Entry 3G71 (X-ray diffraction, 2.85 A resolution); this record covers chains 0 and B of the 31 polymer chains in the assembly.

Chain 0:
Molecule: 23S ribosomal RNA
Organism: Haloarcula marismortui
Sequence (2923 nucleotides; numbered 1 to 2923; the number before each row is that of its first residue):
     1 GUUGGCUACU AUGCCAGCUG GUGGAUUGCU CGGCUCAGGC GCUGAUGAAG GACGUGCCAA
    61 GCUGCGAUAA GCUGUGGGGA GCCGCACGGA GGCGAAGAAC CACAGAUUUC CGAAUGAGAA
   121 UCUCUCUAAC AAUUGCUUCG CGCAAUGAGG AACCCCGAGA ACUGAAACAU CUCAGUAUCG
   181 GGAGGAACAG AAAACGCAAC GUGAUGUCGU UAGUAACCGC GAGUGAACGC GAUACAGCCC
   241 AAACCGAAGC CCUCACGGGC AAUGUGGUGU CAGGGCUACC UCUCAUCAGC CGACCGUCUU
   301 CACGAAGUCU CUUGGAAUAG AGCGUGAUAC AGGGUGACAA CCCCGUACUG AAGACCAGUA
   361 CGCUGUGCGG UAGUGCCAGA GUAGCGGGGG UUGGAUAUCC CUCGCGAAUA ACGCAGGCAU
   421 CGACUGCGAA GGCUAAACAC AACCUGAGAC CGAUAGUGAA CAAGUAGUGU GAACGAACGC
   481 UGCAAAGUAC CCUCAGAAGG GAGGCGAAAU AGAGCAUGAA AUCAGUUGGC GAUCGAGCGA
   541 CAGGGCAUAC AAGGUCCCUU GACGAAUGAC CGAGACGCGA GUCUCCAGUA AGACUCACGG
   601 GAAGCCGAUG UUCUGUCGUA CGUUUUGAAA AACGAGCCAG GGAGUGUGUC UGUAUGGCAA
   661 GUCUAACCGG AGUAUCCGGG GAGGCACAGG GAAACCGACA UGGCCGCAGG GCUUUGCCCG
   721 AGGGCCGCCG UCUUCAAGGG CGGGGAGCCA UGUGGACACG ACCCGAAUCC GGACGAUCUA
   781 CGCAUGGACA AGAUGAAGCG UGCCGAAAGG CACGUGGAAG UCUGUUAGAG UUGGUGUCCU
   841 ACAAUACCCU CUCGUGAUCU AUGUGUAGGG GUGAAAGGCC CAUCGAGUCC GGCAACAGCU
   901 GGUUCCAAUC GAAACAUGUC GAAGCAUGAC CUCCGCCGAG GUAGUCUGUG AGGUAGAGCG
   961 ACCGAUUGGU GUGUCCGCCU CCGAGAGGAG UCGGCACACC UGUCAAACUC CAAACUUACA
  1021 GACGCUGUUU GACGCGGGGA UUCCGGUGCG CGGGGUAAGC CUGUGUACCA GGAGGGGAAC
  1081 AACCCAGAGA UAGGUUAAGG UCCCCAAGUG UGGAUUAAGU GUAAUCCUCU GAAGGUGGUC
  1141 UCGAGCCCUA GACAGCCGGG AGGUGAGCUU AGAAGCAGCU ACCCUCUAAG AAAAGCGUAA
  1201 CAGCUUACCG GCCGAGGUUU GAGGCGCCCA AAAUGAUCGG GACUCAAAUC CACCACCGAG
  1261 ACCUGUCCGU ACCACUCAUA CUGGUAAUCG AGUAGAUUGG CGCUCUAAUU GGAUGGAAGC
  1321 AGGGGCGAGA GCUCCUGUGG ACCGAUUAGU GACGAAAAUC CUGGCCAUAG UAGCAGCGAU
  1381 AGUCGGGUGA GAACCCCGAC GGCCUAAUGG AUAAGGGUUC CUCAGCACUG CUGAUCAGCU
  1441 GAGGGUUAGC CGGUCCUAAG UCUCACCGCA ACUCGACUGA GACGAAAUGG GAAACAGGUU
  1501 AAUAUUCCUG UGCCAUCAUG CAGUGAAAGU UGACGCCCUG GGGUCGAUCA CGCCGGGCAU
  1561 UCGCCCGGUC GAACCGUCCA ACUCCGUGGA AGCCGUAAUG GCAGGAAGCG GACGAACGGC
  1621 GGCAUAGGGA AACGUGAUUC AACCUGGGGC CCAUGAAAAG ACGAGCAUGA UGUCCGUACC
  1681 GAGAACCGAC ACAGGUGUCC AUGGCGGCGA AAGCCAAGGC CUGUCGGGAG CAACCAACGU
  1741 UAGGGAAUUC GGCAAGUUAG UCCCGUACCU UCGGAAGAAG GGAUGCCUGC UCCGGAACGG
  1801 AGCAGGUCGC AGUGACUCGG AAGCUCGGAC UGUCUAGUAA CAACAUAGGU GACCGCAAAU
  1861 CCGCAAGGAC UCGUACGGUC ACUGAAUCCU GCCCAGUGCA GGUAUCUGAA CACCUCGUAC
  1921 AAGAGGACGA AGGACCUGUC AACGGCGGGG GUAACUAUGA CCCUCUUAAG GUAGCGUAGU
  1981 ACCUUGCCGC AUCAGUAGCG GCUUGCAUGA AUGGAUUAAC CAGAGCUUCA CUGUCCCAAC
  2041 GUUGGGCCCG GUGAACUGUA CAUUCCAGUG CGGAGUCUGG AGACACCCAG GGGGAAGCGA
  2101 AGACCCUAUG GAGCUUUACU GCAGGCUGUC GCUGAGACGU GGUCGCCGAU GUGCAGCAUA
  2161 GGUAGGAGUC GUUACAGAGG UACCCGCGCU AGCGGGCCAC CCAGACAACA GUGAAAUACU
  2221 ACCCGUCGGU GACUGCGACU CUCACUCCGG GAGGAGGACA CCGAUAGCCG GGCAGUUUGA
  2281 CUGGGGCGGU ACGCGCUCGA AAAGAUAUCG AGCGCGCCCU AUGGUCAUCU CAGCCGGGAC
  2341 AGAGACCCGG CGAAGAGUGC AAGAGCAAAA GAUGACUUGA CAGUGUUCUU CCCAACGAGG
  2401 AACGCUGACG CGAAAGCGUG GUCUAGCGAA CCAAUUAGCC UGCUUGAUGC GGGCAAUUGA
  2461 UGACAGAAAA GCUACCCUAG GGAUAACAGA GUCGUCACUC GCAAGAGCAC AUAUCGACCG
  2521 AGUGGCUUGC UACCUCGAUG UCGGUUCCCU CCAUCCUGCC CGUGCAGAAG CGGGCAAGGG
  2581 UGAGGUUGUU CGCCUAUUAA AGGAGGUCGU GAGCUGGGUU UAGACCGUCG UGAGACAGGU
  2641 CGGCUGCUAU CUACUGGGUG UGUAAUGGUG UCUGACAAGA ACGACCGUAU AGUACGAGAG
  2701 GAACUACGGU UGGUGGCCAC UGGUGUACCG GUUGUUCGAG AGAGCACGUG CCGGGUAGCC
  2761 ACGCCACACG GGGUAAGAGC UGAACGCAUC UAAGCUCGAA ACCCACUUGG AAAAGAGACA
  2821 CCGCCGAGGU CCCGCGUACA AGACGCGGUC GAUAGACUCG GGGUGUGCGC GUCGAGGUAA
  2881 CGAGACGUUA AGCCCACGAG CACUAACAGA CCAAAGCCAU CAU
Not modelled in the structure: 1-9, 126-127, 715, 971-998, 1560, 1952-1963, 2137-2236, 2339-2343, 2665-2666, 2915-2923
Modified residues: 1MA (6-hydro-1-methyladenosine-5'-monophosphate) at position 628, OMU (o2'-methyluridine 5'-monophosphate) at position 2587, OMG (o2'-methylguanosine-5'-monophosphate) at position 2588, UR3 (3-methyluridine-5'-monophoshate) at position 2619, PSU (pseudouridine-5'-monophosphate) at position 2621
Metal / ion sites: Na+ site 1 near U12 (its only coordinating residue here); Mg2+ site 1 near G28 (its only coordinating residue here); Na+ site 2: C40, G41, C443; Na+ site 3 near G56 (its only coordinating residue here); Sr2+ site 1 near A86 (its only coordinating residue here); Na+ site 4 near U108 (its only coordinating residue here); Mg2+ site 2 near U115 (its only coordinating residue here); Na+ site 5: C130, U146; Na+ site 6: C141, G142; Mg2+ site 3: C162, U2276; K+ site 1: C162, U163, U172; Mg2+ site 4: G164, A167, C168; 55 more Na+ sites not listed; 70 more Mg2+ sites not listed; 30 more Sr2+ sites not listed; 1 more K+ sites not listed
Ligand contacts: Bruceantin (WIN; methyl (5beta,7alpha,9beta,10alpha,11alpha,12alpha,13beta,15alpha)-15-{[(2E)-3,4-dimethylpent-2-enoyl]oxy}-3,11,12-trihydroxy-2,16-dioxo-13,20-epoxypicras-3-en-21-oate): G2099, A2100, G2102, A2103, G2482, A2486, C2487, U2535, A2538, U2539, G2540, U2541

Chain B:
Name: 50S ribosomal protein L3P
Organism: Haloarcula marismortui
Reference sequence: P20279 (RL3_HALMA); residues 1-337 here correspond to UniProt positions 2-338 (UniProt number = residue number + 1)
Sequence (337 residues; numbered 1 to 337; the number before each row is that of its first residue):
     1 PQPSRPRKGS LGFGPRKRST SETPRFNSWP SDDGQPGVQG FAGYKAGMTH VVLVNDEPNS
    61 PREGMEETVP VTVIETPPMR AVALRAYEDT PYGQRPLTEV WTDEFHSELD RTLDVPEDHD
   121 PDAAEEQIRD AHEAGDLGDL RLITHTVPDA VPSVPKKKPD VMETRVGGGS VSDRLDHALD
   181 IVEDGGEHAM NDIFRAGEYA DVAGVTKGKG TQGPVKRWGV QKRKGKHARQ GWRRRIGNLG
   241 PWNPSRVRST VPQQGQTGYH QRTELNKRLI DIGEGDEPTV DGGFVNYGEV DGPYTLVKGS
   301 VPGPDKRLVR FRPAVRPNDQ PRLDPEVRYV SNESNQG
Metal / ion sites: Sr2+: Gln230 (shared with G836(0), U2615(0) of chain 0); Na+ near Gln230 (its only coordinating residue here); Mg2+: Asn335 (shared with A2757(0) of chain 0)

Interface between chain 0 and chain B:
Pairs across the interface (339; chain 0 residue first):
  U835(0) - Lys226(B)  phosphate contact
  U835(0) - Arg229(B)  salt bridge to the phosphate
  U835(0) - Gln230(B)  hydrogen bond to the phosphate
  G836(0) - Arg229(B)  phosphate contact
  G836(0) - Gln230(B)  phosphate contact
  U837(0) - Gln230(B)  phosphate contact
  U1234(0) - Pro244(B)  base contact
  U1234(0) - Arg246(B)  hydrogen bond to the base
  U1234(0) - Arg248(B)  hydrogen bond to the sugar
  A1732(0) - Thr211(B)  hydrogen bond to the sugar
  A1732(0) - Gln212(B)  hydrogen bond to the sugar
  A1733(0) - Thr211(B)  sugar contact
  A1733(0) - Gln212(B)  sugar contact
  A1733(0) - Gly213(B)  hydrogen bond to the phosphate
  A1733(0) - Gln254(B)  sugar contact
  C1734(0) - Gly213(B)  phosphate contact
  C1734(0) - Arg234(B)  salt bridge to the phosphate
  C1734(0) - Arg235(B)  hydrogen bond to the sugar
  C1735(0) - Gly231(B)  sugar contact
  C1735(0) - Trp232(B)  phosphate contact
  C1735(0) - Arg233(B)  hydrogen bond to the phosphate
  C1735(0) - Arg234(B)  hydrogen bond to the phosphate
  C1735(0) - Arg235(B)  phosphate contact
  A1736(0) - Gly231(B)  phosphate contact
  A1736(0) - Arg233(B)  salt bridge to the phosphate
  C1750(0) - Lys226(B)  base contact
  G1751(0) - Lys226(B)  hydrogen bond to the base
  C1753(0) - Lys226(B)  sugar contact
  C1753(0) - Arg229(B)  hydrogen bond to the base
  A1754(0) - Arg229(B)  hydrogen bond to the sugar
  U2034(0) - Gly225(B)  hydrogen bond to the phosphate
  C2035(0) - Lys224(B)  phosphate contact
  C2035(0) - Gly225(B)  hydrogen bond to the phosphate
  C2036(0) - Lys224(B)  salt bridge to the phosphate
  C2037(0) - Lys224(B)  hydrogen bond to the phosphate
  A2038(0) - Gln221(B)  phosphate contact
  A2038(0) - Lys222(B)  hydrogen bond to the phosphate
  A2038(0) - Lys224(B)  salt bridge to the phosphate
  A2039(0) - Val215(B)  phosphate contact
  A2039(0) - Lys222(B)  phosphate contact
  A2039(0) - Arg234(B)  salt bridge to the phosphate
  C2065(0) - Arg246(B)  hydrogen bond to the phosphate
  C2066(0) - Pro244(B)  phosphate contact
  C2066(0) - Arg246(B)  salt bridge to the phosphate
  G2073(0) - Asn243(B)  base contact
  A2089(0) - Gln254(B)  base contact
  G2090(0) - Gln253(B)  hydrogen bond to the base
  G2090(0) - Gln254(B)  hydrogen bond to the sugar
  G2091(0) - Arg235(B)  salt bridge to the phosphate
  G2091(0) - Leu239(B)  base contact
  G2091(0) - Gln253(B)  hydrogen bond to the base
  G2092(0) - Trp232(B)  hydrogen bond to the phosphate
  G2092(0) - Arg235(B)  salt bridge to the phosphate
  G2092(0) - Leu239(B)  sugar contact
  G2093(0) - Asn238(B)  phosphate contact
  G2093(0) - Leu239(B)  hydrogen bond to the phosphate
  G2093(0) - Gly240(B)  sugar contact
  G2093(0) - Pro241(B)  hydrogen bond to the sugar
  G2093(0) - Trp242(B)  hydrogen bond to the sugar
  G2093(0) - Pro244(B)  sugar contact
  G2093(0) - Ser245(B)  hydrogen bond to the base
  G2093(0) - Arg246(B)  base contact
  G2093(0) - Val247(B)  base contact
  G2094(0) - Trp242(B)  sugar contact
  G2094(0) - Ser245(B)  sugar contact
  A2096(0) - Trp242(B)  sugar contact
  G2544(0) - His227(B)  base contact
  U2545(0) - Gln2(B)  hydrogen bond to the phosphate
  U2546(0) - Gln2(B)  base contact
  U2546(0) - Gln221(B)  sugar contact
  U2546(0) - Ile236(B)  sugar contact
  U2546(0) - Gly237(B)  hydrogen bond to the sugar
  U2546(0) - Asn238(B)  base contact
  C2547(0) - Gln2(B)  hydrogen bond to the base
  C2547(0) - Arg5(B)  salt bridge to the phosphate
  C2547(0) - Lys8(B)  phosphate contact
  C2547(0) - Val220(B)  phosphate contact
  C2547(0) - Gln221(B)  hydrogen bond to the phosphate
  C2547(0) - Ile236(B)  sugar contact
  C2547(0) - Asn238(B)  hydrogen bond to the base
  C2547(0) - Pro252(B)  phosphate contact
  C2548(0) - Arg5(B)  salt bridge to the phosphate
  C2548(0) - Arg7(B)  hydrogen bond to the phosphate
  C2548(0) - Lys8(B)  hydrogen bond to the phosphate
  C2548(0) - Pro241(B)  base contact
  C2548(0) - Arg248(B)  sugar contact
  C2548(0) - Thr250(B)  hydrogen bond to the sugar
  C2548(0) - Val251(B)  sugar contact
  C2548(0) - Pro252(B)  sugar contact
  C2549(0) - Arg7(B)  salt bridge to the phosphate
  C2549(0) - Arg248(B)  hydrogen bond to the sugar
  C2549(0) - Thr250(B)  sugar contact
  G2580(0) - Pro6(B)  phosphate contact
  U2581(0) - Ser4(B)  phosphate contact
  U2581(0) - Arg5(B)  phosphate contact
  U2581(0) - Pro6(B)  phosphate contact
  G2582(0) - Pro3(B)  phosphate contact
  G2582(0) - Ser4(B)  hydrogen bond to the phosphate
  A2583(0) - Pro3(B)  phosphate contact
  C2591(0) - Pro1(B)  phosphate contact
  G2606(0) - Pro241(B)  base contact
  G2606(0) - Asn243(B)  hydrogen bond to the sugar
  U2607(0) - Trp242(B)  stacking on the base
  U2607(0) - Asn243(B)  hydrogen bond to the phosphate
  G2609(0) - Gln2(B)  base contact
  G2609(0) - Asn238(B)  base contact
  G2609(0) - Gly240(B)  base contact
  G2609(0) - Pro241(B)  sugar contact
  G2609(0) - Trp242(B)  hydrogen bond to the sugar
  U2610(0) - Asn238(B)  hydrogen bond to the sugar
  U2610(0) - Trp242(B)  phosphate contact
  G2613(0) - Arg223(B)  hydrogen bond to the sugar
  G2613(0) - Trp232(B)  sugar contact
  G2613(0) - Gly237(B)  base contact
  C2614(0) - Arg223(B)  hydrogen bond to the sugar
  C2614(0) - His227(B)  hydrogen bond to the sugar
  C2614(0) - Gln230(B)  phosphate contact
  C2614(0) - Trp232(B)  sugar contact
  U2615(0) - Lys226(B)  phosphate contact
  U2615(0) - His227(B)  hydrogen bond to the sugar
  U2615(0) - Gln230(B)  phosphate contact
  G2616(0) - Lys226(B)  salt bridge to the phosphate
  A2653(0) - Arg246(B)  sugar contact
  A2653(0) - Val247(B)  hydrogen bond to the sugar
  C2654(0) - Val247(B)  sugar contact
  C2654(0) - Arg248(B)  sugar contact
  C2654(0) - Ser249(B)  phosphate contact
  C2654(0) - Gln253(B)  hydrogen bond to the sugar
  U2655(0) - Arg217(B)  hydrogen bond to the sugar
  U2655(0) - Ser249(B)  phosphate contact
  U2655(0) - Gln253(B)  hydrogen bond to the sugar
  U2655(0) - Gln254(B)  hydrogen bond to the sugar
  G2656(0) - Pro15(B)  phosphate contact
  G2656(0) - Arg16(B)  hydrogen bond to the phosphate
  G2656(0) - Lys17(B)  phosphate contact
  G2656(0) - Arg217(B)  salt bridge to the phosphate
  G2656(0) - Gly255(B)  sugar contact
  G2656(0) - Gln256(B)  hydrogen bond to the sugar
  G2657(0) - Lys17(B)  phosphate contact
  G2657(0) - Arg18(B)  hydrogen bond to the phosphate
  G2658(0) - Arg18(B)  salt bridge to the phosphate
  G2668(0) - Asp114(B)  hydrogen bond to the base
  U2669(0) - Thr112(B)  hydrogen bond to the sugar
  U2669(0) - Leu113(B)  sugar contact
  U2669(0) - Asp114(B)  sugar contact
  G2670(0) - Arg85(B)  base contact
  G2670(0) - Glu99(B)  base contact
  G2670(0) - Thr112(B)  sugar contact
  G2670(0) - Leu113(B)  sugar contact
  G2670(0) - Val161(B)  sugar contact
  U2671(0) - Arg25(B)  salt bridge to the phosphate
  U2671(0) - Arg85(B)  hydrogen bond to the base
  U2671(0) - Ile143(B)  sugar contact
  U2671(0) - Val161(B)  phosphate contact
  U2671(0) - Met162(B)  phosphate contact
  U2671(0) - Glu163(B)  hydrogen bond to the sugar
  C2672(0) - Arg25(B)  salt bridge to the phosphate
  C2672(0) - Arg85(B)  sugar contact
  C2672(0) - Tyr87(B)  hydrogen bond to the sugar
  C2672(0) - Pro96(B)  sugar contact
  C2672(0) - Arg141(B)  hydrogen bond to the phosphate
  C2672(0) - Met162(B)  phosphate contact
  C2672(0) - Glu163(B)  hydrogen bond to the phosphate
  U2673(0) - Tyr87(B)  sugar contact
  U2673(0) - Gln94(B)  hydrogen bond to the sugar
  U2673(0) - Arg141(B)  salt bridge to the phosphate
  G2674(0) - Tyr92(B)  sugar contact
  G2674(0) - Gly93(B)  phosphate contact
  G2674(0) - Gln94(B)  hydrogen bond to the phosphate
  A2678(0) - Leu11(B)  hydrogen bond to the sugar
  A2678(0) - Gly12(B)  base contact
  G2679(0) - Leu11(B)  sugar contact
  G2679(0) - Gly12(B)  sugar contact
  A2681(0) - Ser10(B)  hydrogen bond to the base
  C2682(0) - Arg316(B)  salt bridge to the phosphate
  C2707(0) - Asn59(B)  phosphate contact
  G2708(0) - Glu57(B)  phosphate contact
  G2708(0) - Asn59(B)  sugar contact
  G2713(0) - Pro6(B)  sugar contact
  U2714(0) - Arg7(B)  phosphate contact
  U2714(0) - Gly9(B)  hydrogen bond to the phosphate
  U2714(0) - Ser10(B)  hydrogen bond to the phosphate
  U2714(0) - Phe13(B)  sugar contact
  G2715(0) - Gly9(B)  phosphate contact
  G2715(0) - Ser10(B)  hydrogen bond to the phosphate
  G2715(0) - Phe13(B)  sugar contact
  G2715(0) - Arg16(B)  salt bridge to the phosphate
  G2715(0) - Arg262(B)  hydrogen bond to the phosphate
  G2715(0) - Glu264(B)  hydrogen bond to the base
  G2716(0) - Thr206(B)  phosphate contact
  G2716(0) - Arg262(B)  salt bridge to the phosphate
  G2716(0) - Glu264(B)  hydrogen bond to the sugar
  G2716(0) - Ser300(B)  hydrogen bond to the base
  G2716(0) - Pro302(B)  sugar contact
  C2717(0) - Lys45(B)  hydrogen bond to the phosphate
  C2717(0) - Met48(B)  sugar contact
  C2717(0) - Thr206(B)  phosphate contact
  C2717(0) - Lys207(B)  hydrogen bond to the phosphate
  C2717(0) - Ser300(B)  sugar contact
  C2717(0) - Val301(B)  sugar contact
  C2717(0) - Pro302(B)  sugar contact
  C2717(0) - Gly303(B)  hydrogen bond to the phosphate
  C2718(0) - Lys45(B)  salt bridge to the phosphate
  C2718(0) - Met48(B)  sugar contact
  C2718(0) - Lys207(B)  salt bridge to the phosphate
  C2718(0) - Gly303(B)  phosphate contact
  C2718(0) - Asp305(B)  phosphate contact
  A2719(0) - Met48(B)  sugar contact
  A2719(0) - Thr49(B)  hydrogen bond to the sugar
  A2719(0) - His50(B)  hydrogen bond to the sugar
  A2719(0) - Pro70(B)  base contact
  A2719(0) - Asn335(B)  sugar contact
  C2720(0) - Glu333(B)  phosphate contact
  U2756(0) - Gln336(B)  phosphate contact
  U2756(0) - Gly337(B)  hydrogen bond to the phosphate
  A2757(0) - Val285(B)  phosphate contact
  A2757(0) - Asn335(B)  phosphate contact
  A2757(0) - Gln336(B)  phosphate contact
  A2757(0) - Gly337(B)  phosphate contact
  G2758(0) - Val285(B)  phosphate contact
  C2759(0) - Lys207(B)  salt bridge to the phosphate
  C2760(0) - Lys209(B)  salt bridge to the phosphate
  C2760(0) - Lys216(B)  salt bridge to the phosphate
  C2764(0) - Pro70(B)  sugar contact
  C2765(0) - Lys267(B)  hydrogen bond to the sugar
  C2765(0) - Lys298(B)  sugar contact
  C2765(0) - Gly299(B)  sugar contact
  C2765(0) - Ser300(B)  hydrogen bond to the base
  A2766(0) - Leu265(B)  hydrogen bond to the sugar
  A2766(0) - Asn266(B)  sugar contact
  A2766(0) - Lys267(B)  sugar contact
  A2766(0) - Lys298(B)  salt bridge to the phosphate
  C2767(0) - Asn266(B)  hydrogen bond to the phosphate
  C2767(0) - Arg316(B)  hydrogen bond to the phosphate
  C2767(0) - Asn318(B)  hydrogen bond to the phosphate
  A2768(0) - Arg316(B)  hydrogen bond to the phosphate
  A2768(0) - Asn318(B)  hydrogen bond to the phosphate
  C2806(0) - Ser28(B)  hydrogen bond to the phosphate
  U2807(0) - Gly12(B)  base contact
  U2807(0) - Phe13(B)  sugar contact
  U2807(0) - Asn27(B)  hydrogen bond to the phosphate
  U2807(0) - Ser28(B)  phosphate contact
  U2807(0) - Thr263(B)  hydrogen bond to the phosphate
  U2807(0) - Arg312(B)  salt bridge to the phosphate
  U2808(0) - Gly12(B)  sugar contact
  U2808(0) - Phe13(B)  sugar contact
  U2808(0) - Gly14(B)  hydrogen bond to the sugar
  U2808(0) - Asn27(B)  hydrogen bond to the phosphate
  U2808(0) - Gln261(B)  hydrogen bond to the phosphate
  U2808(0) - Arg262(B)  phosphate contact
  U2808(0) - Thr263(B)  hydrogen bond to the phosphate
  G2809(0) - Gly14(B)  sugar contact
  G2809(0) - Pro15(B)  sugar contact
  G2809(0) - Gln261(B)  phosphate contact
  G2810(0) - Lys17(B)  salt bridge to the phosphate
  G2810(0) - Thr20(B)  hydrogen bond to the phosphate
  G2815(0) - Tyr92(B)  hydrogen bond to the base
  G2817(0) - Arg95(B)  sugar contact
  A2818(0) - Arg95(B)  sugar contact
  A2818(0) - Pro96(B)  hydrogen bond to the sugar
  C2819(0) - Arg85(B)  hydrogen bond to the base
  C2819(0) - Pro96(B)  sugar contact
  C2819(0) - Leu97(B)  phosphate contact
  C2819(0) - Thr98(B)  phosphate contact
  C2819(0) - Glu99(B)  hydrogen bond to the sugar
  A2820(0) - Leu97(B)  phosphate contact
  A2820(0) - Thr98(B)  phosphate contact
  A2820(0) - Glu99(B)  sugar contact
  A2820(0) - Trp101(B)  hydrogen bond to the sugar
  A2820(0) - His119(B)  phosphate contact
  C2821(0) - Asp114(B)  hydrogen bond to the sugar
  C2821(0) - Val115(B)  sugar contact
  C2821(0) - Pro116(B)  sugar contact
  C2821(0) - Glu117(B)  phosphate contact
  C2821(0) - Asp118(B)  phosphate contact
  C2821(0) - His119(B)  salt bridge to the phosphate
  C2822(0) - Asp114(B)  sugar contact
  C2822(0) - Val115(B)  sugar contact
  C2822(0) - Glu117(B)  hydrogen bond to the phosphate
  C2822(0) - Asp118(B)  hydrogen bond to the phosphate
  G2823(0) - Glu117(B)  phosphate contact
  A2827(0) - Asp114(B)  hydrogen bond to the sugar
  G2828(0) - Asp114(B)  phosphate contact
  U2837(0) - Glu22(B)  base contact
  U2837(0) - Val154(B)  base contact
  U2837(0) - Pro155(B)  base contact
  U2837(0) - Lys156(B)  base contact
  U2837(0) - Pro304(B)  phosphate contact
  U2837(0) - Asp305(B)  sugar contact
  U2837(0) - Lys306(B)  salt bridge to the phosphate
  U2837(0) - Arg307(B)  hydrogen bond to the phosphate
  A2838(0) - Thr206(B)  phosphate contact
  A2838(0) - Lys207(B)  phosphate contact
  A2838(0) - Gly208(B)  hydrogen bond to the phosphate
  A2838(0) - Tyr259(B)  sugar contact
  A2838(0) - Arg307(B)  salt bridge to the phosphate
  C2839(0) - Arg18(B)  phosphate contact
  C2839(0) - Gly208(B)  phosphate contact
  C2839(0) - Lys209(B)  phosphate contact
  C2839(0) - Gly210(B)  hydrogen bond to the phosphate
  C2839(0) - Gln256(B)  hydrogen bond to the phosphate
  A2840(0) - Gly210(B)  phosphate contact
  A2840(0) - Thr211(B)  hydrogen bond to the phosphate
  G2842(0) - Arg18(B)  hydrogen bond to the base
  A2843(0) - Arg18(B)  hydrogen bond to the base
  C2844(0) - Tyr259(B)  sugar contact
  G2845(0) - Glu22(B)  sugar contact
  C2846(0) - Pro155(B)  sugar contact
  C2846(0) - Lys156(B)  phosphate contact
  C2846(0) - Lys158(B)  phosphate contact
  G2847(0) - Arg111(B)  salt bridge to the phosphate
  G2847(0) - Pro155(B)  sugar contact
  G2847(0) - Lys156(B)  phosphate contact
  G2847(0) - Lys157(B)  hydrogen bond to the phosphate
  G2847(0) - Lys158(B)  hydrogen bond to the phosphate
  G2848(0) - Arg111(B)  salt bridge to the phosphate
  G2848(0) - Lys157(B)  salt bridge to the phosphate
  G2851(0) - Lys157(B)  hydrogen bond to the phosphate
  A2852(0) - Lys157(B)  salt bridge to the phosphate
  U2853(0) - Pro155(B)  phosphate contact
  G2860(0) - Gly282(B)  hydrogen bond to the base
  G2861(0) - Asp281(B)  hydrogen bond to the sugar
  G2861(0) - Gly282(B)  sugar contact
  G2861(0) - Ser334(B)  hydrogen bond to the sugar
  G2861(0) - Gln336(B)  hydrogen bond to the base
  G2862(0) - Ser334(B)  hydrogen bond to the phosphate
  G2862(0) - Gln336(B)  sugar contact
  G2862(0) - Gly337(B)  phosphate contact
  C2897(0) - Phe284(B)  sugar contact
  C2897(0) - Val285(B)  sugar contact
  C2897(0) - Asn286(B)  hydrogen bond to the sugar
  C2897(0) - Gln336(B)  hydrogen bond to the base
  G2898(0) - Gly282(B)  sugar contact
  G2898(0) - Phe284(B)  sugar contact
  G2898(0) - Asn286(B)  phosphate contact
  G2898(0) - Tyr287(B)  phosphate contact
  G2898(0) - Gly288(B)  phosphate contact
  G2898(0) - Glu289(B)  sugar contact
  A2899(0) - Glu289(B)  sugar contact
Also at the interface, not in a pair above, chain 0 (127 interface residues in all): G834, A1737, A2095, U2539, A2680, G2712, G2863
Also at the interface, not in a pair above, chain B (148 interface residues in all): Ser19, Ser153, Thr257, His260, Gly283, Arg310, Val315

In short:
127 residues of chain 0 face 148 of chain B across their interface, with 117 hydrogen bonds, 36 salt bridges
and 1 aromatic stacking contact. Polar contacts include U1234(0)-Arg246(B), G1751(0)-Lys226(B) and
C1753(0)-Arg229(B). Bound to chain 0: Bruceantin. C40(0), G41(0) and C443(0) coordinate Na+ site 2.
Chain 0 is 23S ribosomal RNA and chain B is 50S ribosomal protein L3P, both from Haloarcula marismortui; the
structure, Co-crystal structure of Bruceantin bound to the large ribosomal subunit, was determined by X-ray
diffraction (same publication as 3G4S and 3G6E).
